7XOB - chains A and D of the 5 polymer chains in the assembly; structure by electron microscopy, 3.30 A resolution.

# Chain A
Protein: Spike glycoprotein
From: Severe acute respiratory syndrome coronavirus 2
UniProtKB: P0DTC2 (SPIKE_SARS2); aligned to UniProt positions 1-1270 over residues 4-1273 (the alignment contains insertions or deletions, so no single offset holds)
Amino-acid sequence (1270 residues; numbered 4 to 1273; the number before each row is that of its first residue):
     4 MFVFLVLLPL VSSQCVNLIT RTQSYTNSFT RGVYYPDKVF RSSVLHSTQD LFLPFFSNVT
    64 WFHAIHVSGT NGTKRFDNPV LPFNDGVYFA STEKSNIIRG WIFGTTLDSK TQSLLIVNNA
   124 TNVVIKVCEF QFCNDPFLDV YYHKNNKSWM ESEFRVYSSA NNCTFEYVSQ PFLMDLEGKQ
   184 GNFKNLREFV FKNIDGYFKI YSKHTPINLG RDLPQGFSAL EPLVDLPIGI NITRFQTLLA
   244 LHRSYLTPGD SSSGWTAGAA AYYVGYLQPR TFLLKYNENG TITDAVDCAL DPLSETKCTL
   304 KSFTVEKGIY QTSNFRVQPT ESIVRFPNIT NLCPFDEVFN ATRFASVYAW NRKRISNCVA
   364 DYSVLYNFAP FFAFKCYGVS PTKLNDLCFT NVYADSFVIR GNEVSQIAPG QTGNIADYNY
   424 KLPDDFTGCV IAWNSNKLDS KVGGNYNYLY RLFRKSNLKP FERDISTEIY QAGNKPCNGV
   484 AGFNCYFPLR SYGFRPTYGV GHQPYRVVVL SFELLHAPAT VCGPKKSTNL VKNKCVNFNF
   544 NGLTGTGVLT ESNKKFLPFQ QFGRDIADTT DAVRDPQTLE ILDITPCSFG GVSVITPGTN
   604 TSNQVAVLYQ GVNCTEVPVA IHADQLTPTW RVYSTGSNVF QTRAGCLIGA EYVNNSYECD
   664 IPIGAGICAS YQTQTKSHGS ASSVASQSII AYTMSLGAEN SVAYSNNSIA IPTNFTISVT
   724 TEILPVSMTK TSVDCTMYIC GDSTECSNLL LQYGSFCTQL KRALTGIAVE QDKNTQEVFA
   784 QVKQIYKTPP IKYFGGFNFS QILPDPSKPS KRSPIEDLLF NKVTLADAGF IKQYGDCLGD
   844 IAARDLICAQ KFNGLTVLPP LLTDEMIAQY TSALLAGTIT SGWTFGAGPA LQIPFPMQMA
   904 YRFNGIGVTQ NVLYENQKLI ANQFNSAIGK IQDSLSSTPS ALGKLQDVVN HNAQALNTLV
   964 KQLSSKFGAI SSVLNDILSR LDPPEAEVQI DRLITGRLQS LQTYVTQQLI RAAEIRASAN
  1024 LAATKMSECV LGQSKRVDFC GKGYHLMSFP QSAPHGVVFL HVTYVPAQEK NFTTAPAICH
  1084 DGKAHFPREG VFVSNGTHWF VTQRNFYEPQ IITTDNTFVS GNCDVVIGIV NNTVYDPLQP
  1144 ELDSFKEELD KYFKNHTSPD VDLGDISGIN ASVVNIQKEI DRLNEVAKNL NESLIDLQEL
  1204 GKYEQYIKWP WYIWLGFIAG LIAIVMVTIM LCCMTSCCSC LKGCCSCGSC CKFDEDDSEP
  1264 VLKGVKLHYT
Not modelled in the structure: 4-26, 71-79, 143-156, 177-186, 211-214, 621-639, 677-689, 829-853, 1147-1273
Disulfides: Cys-131/Cys-166, Cys-291/Cys-301, Cys-336/Cys-361, Cys-379/Cys-432, Cys-391/Cys-525, Cys-480/Cys-488, Cys-538/Cys-590, Cys-617/Cys-649, Cys-662/Cys-671, Cys-738/Cys-760, Cys-743/Cys-749, Cys-1032/Cys-1043, Cys-1082/Cys-1126
Covalently attached groups: N-acetylglucosamine (NAG) linked to Asn-61, Asn-122, Asn-331, Asn-603, Asn-616, Asn-657, Asn-709, Asn-801, Asn-1074, Asn-1098, Asn-1134
Sequence notes: variant Ile-22 (Thr19 in P0DTC2), Ser-27 (Ala in P0DTC2), Asp-142 (Gly in P0DTC2), Gly-213 (Val in P0DTC2), Asp-339 (Gly in P0DTC2), Phe-371 (Ser in P0DTC2), Pro-373 (Ser in P0DTC2), Phe-375 (Ser in P0DTC2), Ala-376 (Thr in P0DTC2), Asn-405 (Asp in P0DTC2), Ser-408 (Arg in P0DTC2), Asn-417 (Lys in P0DTC2), Lys-440 (Asn in P0DTC2), Asn-477 (Ser in P0DTC2), Lys-478 (Thr in P0DTC2), Ala-484 (Glu in P0DTC2), Arg-493 (Gln in P0DTC2), Arg-498 (Gln in P0DTC2), Tyr-501 (Asn in P0DTC2), His-505 (Tyr in P0DTC2), Gly-614 (Asp in P0DTC2), Tyr-655 (His in P0DTC2), Lys-679 (Asn in P0DTC2), His-681 (Pro in P0DTC2), Lys-764 (Asn in P0DTC2), Tyr-796 (Asp in P0DTC2), His-954 (Gln in P0DTC2), Lys-969 (Asn in P0DTC2); engineered mutation Gly-682 (Arg in P0DTC2), Ser-683 (Arg in P0DTC2), Ser-685 (Arg in P0DTC2), Pro-817 (Phe in P0DTC2), Pro-892 (Ala in P0DTC2), Pro-899 (Ala in P0DTC2), Pro-942 (Ala in P0DTC2), Pro-986 (Lys in P0DTC2), Pro-987 (Val in P0DTC2)
Swiss-Prot annotation at these positions:
  - lipidation (S-palmitoyl cysteine): Cys-1243, Cys-1250, Cys-1253
  - glycosylation (N-linked (GlcNAc...) asparagine): Asn-20 (complex), Asn-125 (hybrid), Asn-334 (complex), Asn-606 (hybrid)

# Chain D
Protein: Angiotensin-converting enzyme 2
From: Mus musculus
Notes: EC 3.4.17.23, 3.4.17.-
UniProtKB: Q8R0I0 (ACE2_MOUSE); residues 1-805 here = UniProt positions 1-805
Amino-acid sequence (805 residues; each row starts with the number of its first residue):
     1 MSSSSWLLLS LVAVTTAQSL TEENAKTFLN NFNQEAEDLS YQSSLASWNY NTNITEENAQ
    61 KMSEAAAKWS AFYEEQSKTA QSFSLQEIQT PIIKRQLQAL QQSGSSALSA DKNKQLNTIL
   121 NTMSTIYSTG KVCNPKNPQE CLLLEPGLDE IMATSTDYNS RLWAWEGWRA EVGKQLRPLY
   181 EEYVVLKNEM ARANNYNDYG DYWRGDYEAE GADGYNYNRN QLIEDVERTF AEIKPLYEHL
   241 HAYVRRKLMD TYPSYISPTG CLPAHLLGDM WGRFWTNLYP LTVPFAQKPN IDVTDAMMNQ
   301 GWDAERIFQE AEKFFVSVGL PHMTQGFWAN SMLTEPADGR KVVCHPTAWD LGHGDFRIKM
   361 CTKVTMDNFL TAHHEMGHIQ YDMAYARQPF LLRNGANEGF HEAVGEIMSL SAATPKHLKS
   421 IGLLPSDFQE DSETEINFLL KQALTIVGTL PFTYMLEKWR WMVFRGEIPK EQWMKKWWEM
   481 KREIVGVVEP LPHDETYCDP ASLFHVSNDY SFIRYYTRTI YQFQFQEALC QAAKYNGSLH
   541 KCDISNSTEA GQKLLKMLSL GNSEPWTKAL ENVVGARNMD VKPLLNYFQP LFDWLKEQNR
   601 NSFVGWNTEW SPYADQSIKV RISLKSALGA NAYEWTNNEM FLFRSSVAYA MRKYFSIIKN
   661 QTVPFLEEDV RVSDLKPRVS FYFFVTSPQN VSDVIPRSEV EDAIRMSRGR INDVFGLNDN
   721 SLEFLGIHPT LEPPYQPPVT IWLIIFGVVM ALVVVGIIIL IVTGIKGRKK KNETKREENP
   781 YDSMDIGKGE SNAGFQNSDD AQTSF
Not modelled in the structure: 1-18, 135-139, 616-805
Disulfides: Cys-133/Cys-141, Cys-344/Cys-361, Cys-530/Cys-542
Covalently attached groups: N-acetylglucosamine (NAG) linked to Asn-53, Asn-546
Residues lining bound ligands: Zn2+ (ZN): Pro-346, His-374, Glu-375, Glu-402
Swiss-Prot annotation at these positions:
  - region: Arg-652 to Lys-659 (Essential for cleavage by ADAM17), Arg-697 to Gly-716 (Essential for cleavage by TMPRSS11D and TMPRSS2)
  - motif: Glu-778 to Ile-786 (LIR), Tyr-781 to Asp-785 (SH2-binding), Tyr-781 to Met-784 (Endocytic sorting signal), Asn-792 to Phe-795 (PTB), Thr-803 to Phe-805 (PDZ-binding)
  - active site: Glu-375 (Proton acceptor), His-505 (Proton donor)
  - binding site (chloride): Arg-169, Trp-477, Lys-481
  - binding site (substrate): Arg-273, His-345, Pro-346, Tyr-515
  - binding site (Zn(2+)): His-374, His-378, Glu-402
  - modified residue: Tyr-781 (Phosphotyrosine), Ser-783 (Phosphoserine)
  - glycosylation (N-linked (GlcNAc...) asparagine): Asn-53, Asn-536, Asn-546, Asn-660, Asn-690
  - cross-link: Lys-788 (Glycyl lysine isopeptide (Lys-Gly) (interchain with G-Cter in ubiquitin))

# Interface between chain A and chain D
Residue-residue contacts (21; chain A residue first):
  Tyr-449(A) / Asp-38(D)
  Tyr-449(A) / Gln-42(D)  hydrogen bond
  Tyr-453(A) / Gln-34(D)  hydrogen bond
  Phe-456(A) / Thr-27(D)
  Phe-456(A) / Asn-31(D)
  Ala-475(A) / Asn-24(D)
  Gly-476(A) / Asn-24(D)
  Phe-486(A) / Thr-79(D)
  Phe-486(A) / Phe-83(D)  hydrophobic
  Tyr-489(A) / Phe-28(D)
  Arg-493(A) / Asn-31(D)  hydrogen bond
  Arg-493(A) / Gln-34(D)
  Arg-498(A) / Tyr-41(D)
  Thr-500(A) / Tyr-41(D)  hydrogen bond
  Thr-500(A) / Asp-355(D)
  Thr-500(A) / Arg-357(D)
  Tyr-501(A) / Tyr-41(D)
  Tyr-501(A) / His-353(D)
  Gly-502(A) / His-353(D)  hydrogen bond (backbone-backbone)
  Gly-502(A) / Gly-354(D)
  His-505(A) / His-353(D)
Also at the interface, not in a pair above, chain A (17 interface residues in all): Leu-455, Tyr-473, Asn-487, Ser-494
Also at the interface, not in a pair above, chain D (17 interface residues in all): Asn-30, Ser-82, Asn-330

# Summary
The chain A/chain D interface involves 17 residues from each chain, with 5 hydrogen bonds. Polar contacts
include Tyr-449(A)/Gln-42(D), Tyr-453(A)/Gln-34(D) and Arg-493(A)/Asn-31(D). Bound to chain D: Zn2+.
N-acetylglucosamine is covalently linked to Asn-61(A), Asn-122(A), Asn-331(A), Asn-603(A), Asn-616(A) and
Asn-657(A) and 5 more.
Chain A is Spike glycoprotein (Severe acute respiratory syndrome coronavirus 2) and chain D is
Angiotensin-converting enzyme 2 (Mus musculus); the structure, SARS-CoV-2 Omicron BA.2 Variant Spike Trimer
with two mouse ACE2 Bound, was determined by electron microscopy together with 7XO4, 7XO5, 7XO6, 7XO7, 7XO8,
7XO9 and 3 further entries from the same study.
